8FN6 - chains 3 and 6 of the 7 polymer chains in the assembly; structure by electron microscopy, 3.70 A resolution.

[Chain 3]
Name: RNA-editing substrate-binding complex protein 3 (RESC3)
From: Trypanosoma brucei
UniProt: Q381A0 (Q381A0_TRYB2); residues 1-482 here correspond to UniProt positions 111-592 (UniProt number = residue number + 110)
Amino-acid sequence (482 residues; numbered 1 to 482; the number before each row is that of its first residue):
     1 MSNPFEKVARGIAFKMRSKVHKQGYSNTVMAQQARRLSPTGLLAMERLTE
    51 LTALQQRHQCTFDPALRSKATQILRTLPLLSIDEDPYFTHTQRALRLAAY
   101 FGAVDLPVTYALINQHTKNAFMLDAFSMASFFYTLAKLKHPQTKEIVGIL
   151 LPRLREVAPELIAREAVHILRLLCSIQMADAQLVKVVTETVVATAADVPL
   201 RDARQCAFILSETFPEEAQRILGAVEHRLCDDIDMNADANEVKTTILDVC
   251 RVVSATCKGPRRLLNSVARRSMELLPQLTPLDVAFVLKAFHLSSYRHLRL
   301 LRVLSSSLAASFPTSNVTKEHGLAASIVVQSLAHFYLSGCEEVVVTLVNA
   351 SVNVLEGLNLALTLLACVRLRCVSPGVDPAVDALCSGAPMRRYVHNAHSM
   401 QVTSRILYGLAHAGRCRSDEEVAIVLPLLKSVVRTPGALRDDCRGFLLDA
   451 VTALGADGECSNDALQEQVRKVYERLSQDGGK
Not modelled in the structure: 1-2

[Chain 6]
Name: RNA-editing substrate-binding complex protein 6 (RESC6)
From: Trypanosoma brucei
UniProt: Q57ZX7 (Q57ZX7_TRYB2); residues 1-516 here = UniProt positions 1-516
Amino-acid sequence (516 residues; numbered 1 to 516; the number before each row is that of its first residue):
     1 MRSALRRCILRHQGCLRMKQSLSAFPTVVTGMTRHQGNSLIGTTHGAELS
    51 LAGDPQSVSHLSARNIATEALQMKKLHQERGGNPMLAQQARRVLFATSIA
   101 GQNLDARSVALLLNTAVYFGMESDAKLVRECIDYCLKNDKLITVDVLPIV
   151 VTACATLKSRDAREVIEMQAQKAARNAKFLDAKDVTNIISAFSKTGINHE
   201 KLFAFLSRRVQTLARVGEFEAAHLVILANAFSRLRYRDKFLFGAIARRAM
   251 SLRERVTVNELVPLIVAFSKIGLKDPKLSKRFATKAMEYVDQMNAEQVAS
   301 MFMAFAYFGIRYDQLFGVLTNRAVELIDEFNAQYISTTLNAFQRIGINNP
   351 ELFDNLAERALAVVQDHDARDISKTVTALAHFGLKDEELFKRLASHAASI
   401 ADQFDAMGLVNTAHAFARTNFLQQDMAVALSERSVYVCRLLDAGETRRLL
   451 WALAKFQVRDPKILTPVFNRCLALHYDFFADPTGSEEIEEIFDFYGPNFC
   501 PPLYQLYISRGSTPQA
Not modelled in the structure: 1-57, 510-516

[Chain 3 / chain 6 interface]
Residue-residue contacts (13; chain 3 residue first):
  N3(3) with Q365(6), hydrogen bond (backbone-backbone)
  P4(3) with D366(6)
  F5(3) with D368(6); Q403(6)
  S18(3) with R91(6), hydrogen bond
  K19(3) with E122(6), salt bridge; D124(6)
  H21(3) with D124(6), salt bridge
  Q23(3) with F95(6); D124(6); K126(6); R129(6)
  Y25(3) with R129(6)
Interface residues without a listed pair, chain 3 (10 interface residues in all): K15, G24
Interface residues without a listed pair, chain 6 (13 interface residues in all): G120, A125, H367

[Overview]
Chain 3 and chain 6 form an interface of 10 and 13 residues respectively; the contacts include 2 hydrogen
bonds and 2 salt bridges. Polar pairs include K19(3)-E122(6), H21(3)-D124(6) and S18(3)-R91(6).
Chain 3 is RNA-editing substrate-binding complex protein 3 (RESC3) and chain 6 is RNA-editing
substrate-binding complex protein 6 (RESC6), both from Trypanosoma brucei; the structure, Cryo-EM structure of
RNase-untreated RESC-A in trypanosomal RNA editing, was determined by electron microscopy (same publication as
8FN4, 8FNC, 8FNF, 8FNI and 8FNK).
